Entry 1UXA (X-ray diffraction, 1.50 A resolution); this record covers chains A and B of the 3 polymer chains in the assembly.

# Chain A (and B)
Name: Fiber protein
Source organism: Human adenovirus type 37
Notes: fragment: head domain, residues 172-365; chain B of this document is another copy of the same molecule, construct and numbering; everything in this record applies to it too
UniProtKB: Q64823 (Q64823); numbering as in UniProt (aligned over 172-365)
Amino-acid sequence (194 residues; row label = number of the first residue in the row):
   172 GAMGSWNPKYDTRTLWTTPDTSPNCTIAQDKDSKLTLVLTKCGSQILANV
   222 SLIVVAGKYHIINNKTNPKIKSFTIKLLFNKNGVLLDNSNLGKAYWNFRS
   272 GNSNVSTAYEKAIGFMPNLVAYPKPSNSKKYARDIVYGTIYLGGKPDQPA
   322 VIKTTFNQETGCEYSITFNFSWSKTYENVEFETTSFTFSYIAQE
Disordered / not traced: 172-180 (chain B: 172-182)
Sequence notes: engineered mutation Ala173 (Tyr in Q64823), Met174 (Leu in Q64823), Gly175 (Val in Q64823), Ser176 (Ala in Q64823)
Ion coordination: Zn2+: His231, Glu351 (together with acetate ion)
What the authors report for this chain:
  - Zn2+ coordination: His231
  - binding site for N-acetyl-alpha-neuraminic acid: Tyr308, Tyr312, Pro317 to Pro320, Val322, Lys345
  - mutagenesis - K240E: abolished binding to Chang C cells (citing earlier work)

# How chain A and chain B interact
Contacting residue pairs (44):
  Thr183(A) with Gly214(B)
  Thr185(A) with Ser215(B), hydrogen bond
  Trp187(A) with Ile362(B), hydrophobic
  Pro190(A) with Val291(B); Ala292(B); Arg304(B), hydrogen bond (backbone-side chain)
  Asp191(A) with Val291(B); Arg304(B), hydrogen bond (backbone-side chain)
  Thr192(A) with Tyr302(B); Arg304(B)
  Thr207(A) with Arg304(B), hydrogen bond
  Val209(A) with Gln216(B), hydrogen bond (backbone-side chain); Ile362(B), hydrophobic
  Thr211(A) with Cys213(B); Gln216(B), hydrogen bond
  Leu218(A) with Gln216(B), hydrogen bond (backbone-side chain)
  Asn220(A) with Gln216(B); Ser360(B), hydrogen bond
  Ser222(A) with Arg304(B)
  Ile224(A) with Tyr302(B), hydrophobic
  Arg270(A) with Ser215(B); Asn289(B); Ala363(B), hydrogen bond (side chain-backbone); Gln364(B), hydrogen bond (side chain-backbone)
  Asn273(A) with Asn289(B), hydrogen bond; Val291(B)
  Tyr312(A) with Tyr308(B), hydrophobic
  Gly314(A) with Ala303(B)
  Gly315(A) with Ala303(B); Ile306(B); Tyr308(B), hydrogen bond (backbone-side chain)
  Lys316(A) with Tyr308(B)
  Pro317(A) with Tyr308(B)
  Glu351(A) with Lys300(B), salt bridge
  Glu353(A) with Tyr302(B); Ala303(B), hydrogen bond (side chain-backbone)
  Thr354(A) with Ala303(B); Arg304(B), hydrogen bond (backbone-backbone)
  Thr355(A) with Ala303(B); Ile306(B)
  Ser356(A) with Arg304(B), hydrogen bond (side chain-backbone); Ile306(B), hydrogen bond (backbone-backbone); Val307(B)
  Thr358(A) with Ser360(B), hydrogen bond
Interface residues without a listed pair, chain A (30 interface residues in all): Lys205, Leu210, Cys213, Ala219
Interface residues without a listed pair, chain B (24 interface residues in all): Leu218, Tyr293, Lys301, Lys324, Phe359, Glu365

# Overview
Chain A and chain B form an interface of 30 and 24 residues respectively; the contacts include 17 hydrogen
bonds and 1 salt bridge. Polar pairs include Glu351(A)-Lys300(B), Thr185(A)-Ser215(B) and Pro190(A)-Arg304(B).
From the paper: a binding site for N-acetyl-alpha-neuraminic acid at Tyr308(A), Tyr312(A) and Pro317(A) among
others; K240E of chain A abolishes binding to Chang C cells.
Both chains are Fiber protein (Human adenovirus type 37). Entry 1UXA (ADENOVIRUS AD37 FIBRE HEAD in complex
with sialyl-lactose) was determined by X-ray diffraction together with 1UXE and 1UXB from the same study.
